PDB entry 3GPJ | X-ray diffraction, 2.70 A resolution | chains R and S of the 28 polymer chains in the assembly

== Chain R ==
Protein: Proteasome component PUP2
Source organism: Saccharomyces cerevisiae
Notes: EC 3.4.25.1; fragment: sequence database residues 9-250
UniProt: P32379 (PSA5_YEAST); the construct lacks a stretch of the UniProt sequence and is renumbered around it, so the offset changes along the chain: 9-123 = UniProt 9-123; 125-144 = UniProt 131-150; 145-180 = UniProt 152-187; 184-202 = UniProt 191-209; 3 more segments
Amino-acid sequence (242 residues; numbered 9 to 244 plus 13 insertion-coded residues; 7 numbers in that range are skipped by the numbering (no residue carries them; nothing is unmodelled there); the number before each row is that of its first residue; a row labelled like 12A-12G holds insertion residues (12A, then the next letters in order)):
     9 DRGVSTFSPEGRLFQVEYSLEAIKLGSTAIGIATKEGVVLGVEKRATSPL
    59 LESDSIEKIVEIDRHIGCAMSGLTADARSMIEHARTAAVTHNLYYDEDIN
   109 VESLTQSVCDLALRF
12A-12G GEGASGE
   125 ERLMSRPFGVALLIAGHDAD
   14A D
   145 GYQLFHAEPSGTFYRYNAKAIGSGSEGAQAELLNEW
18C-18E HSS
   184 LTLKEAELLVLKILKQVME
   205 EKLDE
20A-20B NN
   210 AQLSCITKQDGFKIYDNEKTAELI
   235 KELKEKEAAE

== Chain S ==
Protein: Proteasome component PRE5
Source organism: Saccharomyces cerevisiae
Notes: EC 3.4.25.1; fragment: sequence database residues 2-234
UniProt: P40302 (PSA1_YEAST); the construct has insertions or renumbered stretches relative to UniProt, so the offset changes along the chain: 4-60 = UniProt 2-58; 63-180 = UniProt 59-176; 183-204 = UniProt 183-204; 210-233 = UniProt 211-234
Amino-acid sequence (233 residues; each row starts with the number of its first residue; note: 7 numbers in that range are skipped by the numbering (no residue carries them; nothing is unmodelled there); a row labelled like 18A-18F holds insertion residues (18A, then the next letters in order)):
     4 FRNNYDGDTVTFSPTGRLFQVEYALEAIKQGSVTVGLRSNTHAVLVALKR
    54 NADELSS
    63 YQKKIIKCDEHMGLSLAGLAPDARVLSNYLRQQCNYSSLVFNRKLAVERA
   113 GHLLCDKAQKNTQSYGGRPYGVGLLIIGYDKSGAHLLEFQPSGNVTELYG
   163 TAIGARSQGAKTYLERTL
18A-18F DTFIKI
   183 DGNPDELIKAGVEAISQSLRDE
   206 SL
 2B-2E TVDN
   210 LSIAIVGKDTPFTIYDGEAVAKYI

== How chain R and chain S interact ==
Pairs across the interface - 56 pairs, chain R then chain S:
  Gly12C(R) - Tyr127(S)
  Gly12C(R) - Gly128(S)
  Gly12C(R) - Gly129(S)
  Ala12D(R) - Gly128(S)  hydrogen bond (backbone-backbone)
  Ala12D(R) - Gly129(S)
  Ser12E(R) - Asn123(S)  hydrogen bond (backbone-side chain)
  Ser12E(R) - Ser126(S)
  Ser12E(R) - Gly129(S)
  Ser13(R) - Gly128(S)
  Ser13(R) - Arg130(S)
  Thr14(R) - Gly10(S)  hydrogen bond (side chain-backbone)
  Thr14(R) - Gln23(S)
  Phe15(R) - Gln23(S)  hydrogen bond (backbone-side chain)
  Phe15(R) - Tyr26(S)
  Phe15(R) - Ala27(S)  hydrophobic
  Phe15(R) - Leu81(S)  hydrophobic
  Phe15(R) - Arg130(S)
  Phe15(R) - Pro131(S)
  Ser16(R) - Tyr26(S)
  Pro17(R) - Arg5(S)
  Pro17(R) - Tyr26(S)
  Pro17(R) - Glu29(S)
  Glu18(R) - Glu29(S)
  Glu18(R) - Gln33(S)  hydrogen bond (backbone-side chain)
  Gly19(R) - Tyr26(S)
  Gly19(R) - Ala30(S)
  Arg20(R) - Gln33(S)  hydrogen bond
  Leu21(R) - Arg130(S)
  Gln114(R) - Arg86(S)  hydrogen bond
  Asp118(R) - Arg86(S)  salt bridge
  Leu121(R) - Pro83(S)  hydrophobic
  Leu121(R) - Asp84(S)
  Leu121(R) - Arg130(S)
  Ser154(R) - Pro83(S)
  Gly155(R) - Pro83(S)
  Thr156(R) - Ala82(S)
  Thr156(R) - Pro83(S)
  Phe157(R) - Gln64(S)
  Tyr158(R) - Ala55(S)
  Tyr158(R) - Ser59(S)
  Tyr158(R) - Ser60(S)
  Tyr158(R) - Gln64(S)
  Arg159(R) - Leu58(S)
  Arg159(R) - Ser59(S)
  Arg159(R) - Ser60(S)  hydrogen bond (backbone-backbone)
  Tyr160(R) - Ala55(S)
  Tyr160(R) - Asp56(S)
  Tyr160(R) - Leu58(S)
  Tyr160(R) - Ser59(S)
  Asn161(R) - Leu58(S)  hydrogen bond (backbone-backbone)
  Ala162(R) - Leu58(S)
  Gln173(R) - Asp56(S)  hydrogen bond
  Gln173(R) - Leu58(S)
  Leu176(R) - Leu58(S)
  Leu177(R) - Asp56(S)
  Leu177(R) - Leu58(S)  hydrophobic
Other interface residues (no listed pair), chain R (30 interface residues in all): Arg10, Gly11, Lys163
Other interface residues (no listed pair), chain S (33 interface residues in all): Asp9, Arg53, Asn54, Glu57, Lys122, Tyr132, Gly133

== Summary ==
30 residues of chain R face 33 of chain S across their interface; the contacts include 10 hydrogen bonds and 1
salt bridge. Polar pairs include Asp118(R)-Arg86(S), Ser12E(R)-Asn123(S) and Thr14(R)-Gly10(S).
Chain R is Proteasome component PUP2 and chain S is Proteasome component PRE5, both from Saccharomyces
cerevisiae; the structure, Crystal structure of the yeast 20S proteasome in complex with syringolin B, was
determined by X-ray diffraction.
